PDB entry 5MOZ | X-ray diffraction, 1.34 A resolution | chain A

[Chain A]
Protein: Beta-lactamase OXA-10
Organism: Pseudomonas aeruginosa
Notes: EC 3.5.2.6
UniProt: P14489 (BLO10_PSEAI); residues 20-265 here = UniProt positions 20-265
Amino-acid sequence (247 residues; each row starts with the number of its first residue):
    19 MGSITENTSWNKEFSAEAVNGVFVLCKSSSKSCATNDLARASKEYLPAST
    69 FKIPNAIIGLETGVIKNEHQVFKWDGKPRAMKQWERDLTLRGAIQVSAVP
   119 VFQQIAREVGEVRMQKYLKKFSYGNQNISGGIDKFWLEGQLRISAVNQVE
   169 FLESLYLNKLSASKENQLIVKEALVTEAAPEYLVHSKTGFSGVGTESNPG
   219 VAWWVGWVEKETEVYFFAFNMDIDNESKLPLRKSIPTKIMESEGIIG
Differences from the reference sequence: initiating methionine (19)
Disulfide bonds: C44-C51
Covalent attachments: NXL104, bound form (NXL) linked to S67
Residues lining bound ligands: NXL104, bound form (NXL; (2S,5R)-1-formyl-5-[(sulfooxy)amino]piperidine-2-carboxamide): A66, K70, M99, W102, S115, V117, L155, K205, T206, G207, F208, R250
Swiss-Prot annotation at these positions:
  - active site: S67 (Acyl-ester intermediate)
  - binding site (a beta-lactam): S115, T206, F208, R250
  - modified residue: K70 (N6-carboxylysine)
  - mutagenesis: T26 (T26M: No effect on catalytic efficiency with respect to penicillins, cephalosporins or carbapenems. No effect on resistance to penicillins, cephalosporins or carbapenems in C600Z1 E.coli strain ...), K70 (K70A: Abolishes catalytic activity), V117 (V117L: Slightly increases catalytic efficiency, about 4-fold, with respect to carbapenems; when associated with M-26 ...), F153 (F153S: Increases resistance to ceftazidime about 30-fold in P.aeruginosa strains PA01 and PA14; when associated with D-157), W154 (W154A/F/G/H: Drastically reduces catalytic efficiency, between about 50- to 30,000-fold, with respect to different beta-lactams. Decreases thermal stability, despite unaltered overall structure ...), G157 (G157D: Increases resistance to ceftazidime about 15-fold in P.aeruginosa strains PA01 and PA14. Increases resistance to ceftazidime about 30-fold in P.aeruginosa strains PA01 and PA14 ...)
From the paper describing this entry:
  - binding site for iodide ion: K70, W154
  - binding site for NXL104, bound form: S67, T206, R250
  - catalytic residues: S67 (citing earlier work)

[Overview]
Covalently linked NXL104, bound form: at S67. UniProt lists active-site residue S67, 4 beta-lactam-binding
residues and 6 mutagenesis sites. The paper reports the catalytic residue S67; a binding site for NXL104,
bound form at S67, T206 and R250.
Chain A is Beta-lactamase OXA-10 (Pseudomonas aeruginosa); the structure, OXA-10 Avibactam complex with bound
Iodide, was determined by X-ray diffraction, deposited together with 5MMY, 5MNU and 5MOX.
